PDB entry 4AE8 | X-ray diffraction, 1.59 A resolution | chains A and B

# Chain A (and B)
Name: Thioesterase superfamily member 4
Organism: Homo sapiens
Notes: chain B of this document is another copy of the same molecule, construct and numbering; everything in this record applies to it too
UniProtKB: Q5T1C6 (THEM4_HUMAN); residues 37-240 here = UniProt positions 37-240
Chain sequence (211 residues; numbered 30 to 240; the number before each row is that of its first residue):
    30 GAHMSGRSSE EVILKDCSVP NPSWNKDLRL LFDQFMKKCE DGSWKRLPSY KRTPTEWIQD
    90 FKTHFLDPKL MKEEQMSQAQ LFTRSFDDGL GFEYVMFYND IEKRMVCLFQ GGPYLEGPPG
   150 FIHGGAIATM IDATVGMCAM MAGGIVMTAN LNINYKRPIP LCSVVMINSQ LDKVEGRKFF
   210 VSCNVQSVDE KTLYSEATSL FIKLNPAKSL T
Disordered / not traced: 30-41, 81-106, 235-240 (chain B: 30-42, 81-105, 234-240)
Curated features (UniProtKB/Swiss-Prot):
  - active site: Asp161 (Proton donor/acceptor)
  - binding site (substrate): Asn183, Lys185, Arg206, Lys207
  - modified residue: Ser37 (Phosphoserine), Ser38 (Phosphoserine), Lys55 (N6-succinyllysine), Lys66 (N6-succinyllysine), Lys74 (N6-acetyllysine), Lys98 (N6-succinyllysine), Lys207 (N6-succinyllysine)
  - mutagenesis: Ser37 to Ser38 (Abolishes import into the mitochondria), Ser37 (S37A: Abolishes cleavage of mitochondrial transit peptide), His152 (H152A/F: Strongly reduced enzyme activity), Asp161 (D161E/N: Nearly abolishes enzyme activity. Strongly reduced affinity for myristoyl-CoA), Thr177 (T177A: Strongly reduced enzyme activity), Asn183 (N183A: No effect on enzyme activity), Arg206 (R206A: Reduces enzyme activity), Lys207 (K207A: Slightly reduced enzyme activity)
From the paper describing this entry:
  - catalytic residues: His152 to Gly154, Asp161, Thr177
  - specificity-determining residues: Lys74 to Tyr79 (proposed by the authors, not directly observed)
  - specificity-determining residues: Ala162, Met166

# Chain A / chain B interface
Pairs across the interface (75):
  Gln107(A) - Pro142(B)
  Gln107(A) - Tyr143(B)
  Ala108(A) - Pro142(B)
  Ala108(A) - Glu145(B)
  Ala108(A) - Leu190(B)  hydrophobic
  Gln109(A) - Pro142(B)  hydrogen bond (backbone-backbone)
  Gln109(A) - Tyr143(B)
  Gln109(A) - Glu145(B)  hydrogen bond (backbone-backbone)
  Leu110(A) - Glu145(B)
  Phe111(A) - Phe111(B)  hydrophobic
  Phe111(A) - Phe121(B)  hydrophobic
  Phe111(A) - Tyr143(B)
  Phe111(A) - Leu144(B)  hydrophobic
  Phe111(A) - Glu145(B)  hydrogen bond (backbone-backbone)
  Phe111(A) - His152(B)
  Phe111(A) - Gly154(B)
  Phe111(A) - Ala155(B)
  Ser114(A) - Phe115(B)
  Ser114(A) - Tyr143(B)  hydrogen bond (side chain-backbone)
  Phe115(A) - Phe111(B)  hydrophobic
  Phe115(A) - Ser114(B)
  Phe115(A) - Phe115(B)  hydrophobic
  Leu119(A) - Gln107(B)
  Phe121(A) - Phe111(B)  hydrophobic
  Pro142(A) - Gln107(B)
  Pro142(A) - Ala108(B)
  Pro142(A) - Gln109(B)  hydrogen bond (backbone-backbone)
  Tyr143(A) - Gln107(B)
  Tyr143(A) - Gln109(B)
  Tyr143(A) - Phe111(B)
  Tyr143(A) - Ser114(B)  hydrogen bond (backbone-side chain)
  Leu144(A) - Phe111(B)  hydrophobic
  Glu145(A) - Ala108(B)
  Glu145(A) - Gln109(B)  hydrogen bond (backbone-backbone)
  Glu145(A) - Leu110(B)
  Glu145(A) - Phe111(B)  hydrogen bond (backbone-backbone)
  His152(A) - Phe111(B)
  His152(A) - Thr158(B)
  His152(A) - Asp161(B)  salt bridge
  Gly153(A) - Asp161(B)
  Gly154(A) - Gly154(B)
  Gly154(A) - Thr158(B)  hydrogen bond (backbone-side chain)
  Gly154(A) - Asp161(B)
  Ala155(A) - Phe111(B)
  Ala155(A) - Thr158(B)
  Ala157(A) - Ala157(B)  hydrophobic
  Thr158(A) - Gly154(B)  hydrogen bond (side chain-backbone)
  Thr158(A) - Ala155(B)
  Thr158(A) - Thr158(B)
  Asp161(A) - His152(B)  salt bridge
  Asp161(A) - Gly154(B)
  Met176(A) - Pro147(B)  hydrophobic
  Met176(A) - Pro187(B)  hydrophobic
  Thr177(A) - Tyr184(B)
  Ala178(A) - Ile182(B)
  Ala178(A) - Asn183(B)
  Ala178(A) - Tyr184(B)  hydrogen bond (backbone-backbone)
  Asn179(A) - Asn181(B)  hydrogen bond
  Asn179(A) - Ile182(B)  hydrogen bond (side chain-backbone)
  Asn179(A) - Asn183(B)  hydrogen bond
  Leu180(A) - Leu180(B)
  Leu180(A) - Asn181(B)
  Leu180(A) - Ile182(B)  hydrogen bond (backbone-backbone)
  Leu180(A) - Tyr184(B)
  Asn181(A) - Asn179(B)  hydrogen bond
  Asn181(A) - Leu180(B)
  Asn181(A) - Asn181(B)
  Ile182(A) - Asn179(B)  hydrogen bond (backbone-side chain)
  Ile182(A) - Leu180(B)  hydrogen bond (backbone-backbone)
  Asn183(A) - Ala178(B)
  Asn183(A) - Asn179(B)  hydrogen bond
  Tyr184(A) - Thr177(B)
  Tyr184(A) - Ala178(B)  hydrogen bond (backbone-backbone)
  Tyr184(A) - Leu180(B)
  Leu190(A) - Ala108(B)  hydrophobic
Interface residues without a listed pair, chain A (33 interface residues in all): Thr112, Gly146, Pro147
Interface residues without a listed pair, chain B (34 interface residues in all): Thr112, Gly146, Gly153, Ala162, Met176

# Summary
33 residues of chain A face 34 of chain B across their interface, with 20 hydrogen bonds and 2 salt bridges.
Polar pairs include His152(A)-Asp161(B), Ser114(A)-Tyr143(B) and Gly154(A)-Thr158(B). From the paper:
catalytic residues His152(A), Asp161(A) and Thr177(A); specificity determinants Lys74(A), Ala162(A) and
Met166(A).
Both chains are Thioesterase superfamily member 4 (Homo sapiens). Entry 4AE8 (Crystal structure of human
THEM4) was determined by X-ray diffraction (same publication as 4AE7).
